7U1Q - chains B and C of the 5 polymer chains in the assembly; structure by electron microscopy, 3.90 A resolution.

[Chain B (and C)]
Protein: ATP-sensitive inward rectifier potassium channel 11
Source organism: Rattus norvegicus
Notes: chain C of this document is another copy of the same molecule, construct and numbering; everything in this record applies to it too
UniProt: P70673 (KCJ11_RAT); residue numbers follow UniProt; this construct covers 1-390
Sequence (390 residues; numbered 1 to 390; the number before each row is that of its first residue):
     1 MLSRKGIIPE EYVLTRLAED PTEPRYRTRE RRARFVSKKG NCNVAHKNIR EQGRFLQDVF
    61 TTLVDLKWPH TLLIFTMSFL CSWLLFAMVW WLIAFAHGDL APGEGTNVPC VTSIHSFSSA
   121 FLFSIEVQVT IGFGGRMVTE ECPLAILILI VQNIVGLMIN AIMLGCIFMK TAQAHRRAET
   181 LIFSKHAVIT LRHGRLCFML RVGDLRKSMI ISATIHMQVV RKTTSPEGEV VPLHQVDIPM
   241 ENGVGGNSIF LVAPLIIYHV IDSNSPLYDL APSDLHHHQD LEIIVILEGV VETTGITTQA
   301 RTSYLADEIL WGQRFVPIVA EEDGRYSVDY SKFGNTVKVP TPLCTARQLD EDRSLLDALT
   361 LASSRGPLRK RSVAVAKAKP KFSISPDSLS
Disordered / not traced: 1-29, 363-390 (chain C: 1-29, 362-390)
Cystine bridges: C110-C142
Bound ions: K+: T130 (shared with 1 residue of chain A; T130(C) of chain C; 1 residue of chain D)
Residues lining bound ligands:
  - ATP (adenosine-5'-triphosphate), molecule 1: K39, I182, F183, S184, K185, L205, Y330, S331, F333, G334, N335
  - ATP, molecule 2: N48, I49, R50, R54
  - phosphatidyl serine (P5S; O-[(R)-{[(2R)-2,3-bis(octadecanoyloxy)propyl]oxy}(hydroxy)phosphoryl]-L-serine), molecule 1: Q57, F60, I154, V155, I159, I162
  - phosphatidyl serine (P5S), molecule 2: V64, D65, L66, K67, W68, P69, H70, L72, T76, K170, Q173, H175, R176

[Interface between chain B and chain C]
Residue-residue contacts (107; chain B residue first):
  R32(B) with Y326(C), hydrogen bond
  A33(B) with G324(C); R325(C); Y326(C), hydrogen bond (backbone-side chain)
  R34(B) with Y326(C)
  F35(B) with F250(C), hydrophobic; Y326(C), hydrophobic
  N43(B) with R325(C), hydrogen bond
  V44(B) with V252(C), hydrophobic; V328(C), hydrophobic
  A45(B) with R325(C); Y326(C), hydrogen bond (backbone-backbone); S327(C); V328(C), hydrogen bond (backbone-backbone)
  H46(B) with V252(C); Y330(C), hydrogen bond
  K47(B) with S327(C); V328(C), hydrogen bond (backbone-backbone); Y330(C)
  N48(B) with D329(C), hydrogen bond; Y330(C); S331(C), hydrogen bond
  I49(B) with L205(C); Y330(C), hydrophobic
  R54(B) with L205(C)
  F55(B) with L205(C), hydrophobic; R206(C)
  D58(B) with R176(C); R177(C); T180(C); R206(C)
  F60(B) with W68(C), hydrophobic; T171(C)
  T61(B) with R206(C); T293(C)
  T62(B) with R206(C), hydrogen bond
  D65(B) with S208(C); T293(C)
  V127(B) with I131(C); F133(C), hydrophobic
  T130(B) with V129(C); T130(C); I131(C)
  I131(B) with I131(C)
  G132(B) with I131(C); G132(C)
  G134(B) with F133(C)
  R136(B) with F133(C)
  M137(B) with G135(C)
  V138(B) with L122(C); R136(C), hydrogen bond (backbone-side chain)
  T139(B) with L122(C); R136(C)
  E140(B) with S118(C); S119(C); R136(C), salt bridge
  I146(B) with F121(C), hydrophobic; L122(C), hydrophobic
  L149(B) with L122(C), hydrophobic
  I150(B) with F121(C), hydrophobic
  N153(B) with I125(C); V129(C); I131(C)
  I154(B) with T76(C); W83(C), hydrophobic
  L157(B) with F79(C), hydrophobic
  M158(B) with L72(C), hydrophobic; F75(C), hydrophobic
  A161(B) with L164(C), hydrophobic; I167(C), hydrophobic
  L164(B) with F168(C)
  G165(B) with F168(C)
  F168(B) with F168(C), hydrophobic
  M169(B) with T171(C); A172(C), hydrophobic; T294(C)
  Q173(B) with E292(C); T293(C)
  H216(B) with S248(C), hydrogen bond
  Q218(B) with F250(C)
  T224(B) with H193(C)
  P226(B) with H193(C)
  E227(B) with L191(C); R314(C), hydrogen bond (backbone-side chain)
  G228(B) with R314(C), hydrogen bond (backbone-side chain)
  E229(B) with T190(C); R314(C), salt bridge
  V230(B) with P317(C)
  V231(B) with R192(C)
  P232(B) with P317(C); V319(C)
  L233(B) with V319(C), hydrophobic; Y326(C), hydrophobic
  Q235(B) with F250(C)
  V236(B) with G243(C)
  D237(B) with N242(C); G243(C); V244(C)
  I238(B) with V244(C)
  P239(B) with V244(C)
  I286(B) with F250(C), hydrophobic
  E288(B) with S212(C), hydrogen bond
  T297(B) with I211(C)
  Q299(B) with I211(C); F250(C)
  R301(B) with M209(C); F250(C)
Also at the interface, not in a pair above, chain B (73 interface residues in all): C42, V64, F123, F133, I162, S225, H234, E282, I284, I296, T298
Also at the interface, not in a pair above, chain C (66 interface residues in all): L80, S113, N160, D204, I210, A253, L255, V290, E321, E322

[Overview]
Chain B and chain C form an interface of 73 and 66 residues respectively; the contacts include 15 hydrogen
bonds and 2 salt bridges. Polar pairs include E140(B)-R136(C), E229(B)-R314(C) and R32(B)-Y326(C). Chain B
binds ATP and phosphatidyl serine.
Both chains are ATP-sensitive inward rectifier potassium channel 11 (Rattus norvegicus). Entry 7U1Q (Cryo-EM
structure of the pancreatic ATP-sensitive potassium channel bound to ATP and repaglinide with SUR1-in
conformation) was determined by electron microscopy, deposited together with 7TYS, 7TYT, 7U1E, 7U1S, 7U24,
7U2X and 4 further entries.
